Entry 7V9M (electron microscopy, 3.29 A resolution); this record covers chains B and Y of the 6 polymer chains in the assembly.

[Chain B]
Name: Guanine nucleotide-binding protein G(I)/G(S)/G(T) subunit beta-1
Organism: Rattus norvegicus
UniProt: P54311 (GBB1_RAT); residue numbers follow UniProt; this construct covers 2-340
Sequence (371 residues; row label = number of the first residue in the row; numbers below 1 keep their minus sign (Met-4 is residue -4)):
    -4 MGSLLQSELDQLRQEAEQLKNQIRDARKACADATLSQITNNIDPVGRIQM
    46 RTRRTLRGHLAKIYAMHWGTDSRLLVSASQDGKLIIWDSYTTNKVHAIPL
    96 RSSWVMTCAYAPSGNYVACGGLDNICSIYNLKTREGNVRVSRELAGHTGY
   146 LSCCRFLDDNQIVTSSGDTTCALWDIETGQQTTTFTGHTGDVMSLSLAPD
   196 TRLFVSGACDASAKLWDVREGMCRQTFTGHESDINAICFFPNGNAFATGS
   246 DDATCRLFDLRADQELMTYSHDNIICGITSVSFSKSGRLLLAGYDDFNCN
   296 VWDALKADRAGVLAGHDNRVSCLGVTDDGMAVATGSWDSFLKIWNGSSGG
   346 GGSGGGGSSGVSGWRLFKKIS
Unresolved in the structure: -4 to 2, 341-366
Construct notes: initiating methionine (-4); expression tag (-3 to 1, 341-366)
UniProt features mapped onto this chain:
  - modified residue: Ser2 (N-acetylserine), His266 (Phosphohistidine)

[Chain Y]
Name: Guanine nucleotide-binding protein G(I)/G(S)/G(O) subunit gamma-2
Organism: Bos taurus
UniProt: P63212 (GBG2_BOVIN); residue numbers follow UniProt; this construct covers 1-71
Sequence (71 residues; each row starts with the number of its first residue):
     1 MASNNTASIAQARKLVEQLKMEANIDRIKVSKAAADLMAYCEAHAKEDPL
    51 LTPVPASENPFREKKFFCAIL
Unresolved in the structure: 1-5, 63-71
UniProt features mapped onto this chain:
  - modified residue: Ala2 (N-acetylalanine), Cys68 (Cysteine methyl ester)
  - lipidation: Cys68 (S-geranylgeranyl cysteine)

[How chain B and chain Y interact]
Contacting residue pairs (74; chain B residue first):
  Leu4(B) - Ser8(Y)
  Leu4(B) - Ala12(Y)  hydrophobic
  Leu7(B) - Ile9(Y)
  Leu7(B) - Ala12(Y)  hydrophobic
  Leu7(B) - Arg13(Y)
  Glu10(B) - Val16(Y)
  Ala11(B) - Leu19(Y)
  Leu14(B) - Val16(Y)
  Leu14(B) - Leu19(Y)  hydrophobic
  Leu14(B) - Lys20(Y)
  Ile18(B) - Leu19(Y)  hydrophobic
  Arg22(B) - Glu22(Y)  salt bridge
  Cys25(B) - Lys29(Y)
  Cys25(B) - Val30(Y)  hydrogen bond (backbone-backbone)
  Ala26(B) - Val30(Y)  hydrophobic
  Asp27(B) - Lys29(Y)
  Asp27(B) - Val30(Y)  hydrogen bond (side chain-backbone)
  Asp27(B) - Ser31(Y)  hydrogen bond
  Ala28(B) - Val30(Y)
  Ala28(B) - Ser31(Y)
  Leu30(B) - Ala34(Y)  hydrophobic
  Ile33(B) - Ala34(Y)  hydrophobic
  Val40(B) - Leu51(Y)  hydrophobic
  Ile43(B) - Leu50(Y)
  Arg48(B) - Asn59(Y)
  Arg48(B) - Phe61(Y)
  Arg49(B) - Pro60(Y)  hydrogen bond (side chain-backbone)
  Arg49(B) - Phe61(Y)
  Ser84(B) - Pro60(Y)
  Tyr85(B) - Pro60(Y)  hydrophobic
  Met217(B) - Met21(Y)  hydrophobic
  Cys218(B) - Gln18(Y)  hydrogen bond (backbone-side chain)
  Arg219(B) - Glu22(Y)
  Gln220(B) - Glu22(Y)
  Gln220(B) - Ile25(Y)
  Thr221(B) - Glu22(Y)  hydrogen bond (backbone-side chain)
  Phe235(B) - Leu37(Y)  hydrophobic
  Phe235(B) - Tyr40(Y)  hydrophobic
  Phe235(B) - Cys41(Y)  hydrophobic
  Pro236(B) - Tyr40(Y)
  Asn237(B) - Asp36(Y)  hydrogen bond
  Asn239(B) - Asp36(Y)  hydrogen bond
  Leu252(B) - Leu37(Y)  hydrophobic
  Asp254(B) - Ala33(Y)
  Arg256(B) - Arg27(Y)
  Arg256(B) - Ile28(Y)  hydrogen bond (backbone-backbone)
  Arg256(B) - Asp36(Y)  salt bridge
  Ala257(B) - Ile28(Y)
  Ala257(B) - Val30(Y)  hydrophobic
  Asp258(B) - Arg27(Y)  salt bridge
  Gln259(B) - Val30(Y)
  Leu261(B) - Val30(Y)  hydrophobic
  Leu261(B) - Ala33(Y)  hydrophobic
  Ser279(B) - Asp48(Y)  hydrogen bond
  Ser279(B) - Leu50(Y)
  Lys280(B) - Glu47(Y)
  Lys280(B) - Asp48(Y)
  Ser281(B) - Tyr40(Y)
  Ser281(B) - Cys41(Y)  hydrogen bond (side chain-backbone)
  Ser281(B) - His44(Y)
  Ser281(B) - Ala45(Y)
  Ser281(B) - Asp48(Y)  hydrogen bond (backbone-side chain)
  Arg283(B) - Cys41(Y)
  Leu284(B) - Leu50(Y)  hydrophobic
  Leu300(B) - Leu37(Y)  hydrophobic
  Leu300(B) - Met38(Y)  hydrophobic
  Leu300(B) - Cys41(Y)  hydrophobic
  Asp323(B) - Pro49(Y)
  Gly324(B) - Pro49(Y)
  Gly324(B) - Leu50(Y)
  Met325(B) - Pro49(Y)  hydrophobic
  Met325(B) - Glu58(Y)
  Val327(B) - Leu50(Y)  hydrophobic
  Asn340(B) - Asn59(Y)  hydrogen bond
Also at the interface, not in a pair above, chain B (57 interface residues in all): Lys15, Gln17, Thr34, Ile37, Met45, Arg46, Ala240, Gly282, Leu286, Val320, Ala326
Also at the interface, not in a pair above, chain Y (39 interface residues in all): Leu15, Ala23, Glu42, Pro53, Arg62

[Summary]
57 residues of chain B face 39 of chain Y across their interface, with 13 hydrogen bonds and 3 salt bridges.
Polar pairs include Arg22(B)-Glu22(Y), Arg256(B)-Asp36(Y) and Asp258(B)-Arg27(Y).
Here chain B is Guanine nucleotide-binding protein G(I)/G(S)/G(T) subunit beta-1 (Rattus norvegicus) and chain
Y is Guanine nucleotide-binding protein G(I)/G(S)/G(O) subunit gamma-2 (Bos taurus). Entry 7V9M (Cryo-EM
structure of the GHRH-bound human GHRHR splice variant 1 complex) was determined by electron microscopy
together with 7V9L from the same study.
